PDB entry 8VDH | X-ray diffraction, 1.64 A resolution | chains D and F of the 3 polymer chains in the assembly

== Chain D ==
Molecule: 16-nt DNA strand
Sequence (16 nucleotides; each row starts with the number of its first residue):
    17 TCCCACTTCCTTCTAT
Ligand contacts: A1AAQ (4,4'-[pyridine-2,6-diylbis(methyleneoxy)]di(benzene-1-carboximidamide)): DT28, DC29, DT30, DA31, DT32

== Chain F ==
Molecule: Transcription factor PU.1
Source organism: Homo sapiens
Notes: fragment: ETS-Domain
Reference sequence: P17947 (SPI1_HUMAN); residue numbers follow UniProt; this construct covers 165-270
Chain sequence (106 residues; each row starts with the number of its first residue):
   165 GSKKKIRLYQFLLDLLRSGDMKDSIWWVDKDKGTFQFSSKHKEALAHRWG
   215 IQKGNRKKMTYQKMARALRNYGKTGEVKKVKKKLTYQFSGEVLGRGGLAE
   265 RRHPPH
Not modelled in the structure: 165-168, 260-270
UniProt features mapped onto this chain:
  - DNA-binding region: Ile170 to Ser253 (ETS)
  - binding site (DNA): Lys217, Arg230, Arg233, Lys243
  - natural variant: His211 (H211P: In AGM10), Val241 (V241G: In AGM10)

== Chain D / chain F interface ==
Pairs across the interface - 16 pairs, chain D then chain F:
  DA21(D) with Arg171(F), salt bridge to the phosphate
  DC22(D) with Arg171(F), salt bridge to the phosphate; Leu172(F), hydrogen bond to the phosphate; Lys217(F), hydrogen bond to the phosphate; Tyr235(F), hydrogen bond to the phosphate
  DT23(D) with Trp213(F), hydrogen bond to the phosphate; Lys217(F), salt bridge to the phosphate; Asn219(F), hydrogen bond to the phosphate; Met223(F), phosphate contact; Asn234(F), base contact
  DT24(D) with Asn219(F), phosphate contact; Arg220(F), phosphate contact; Lys221(F), hydrogen bond to the phosphate; Lys227(F), salt bridge to the phosphate; Arg230(F), base contact
  DC25(D) with Lys221(F), salt bridge to the phosphate
Other interface residues (no listed pair), chain D (7 interface residues in all): DC26, DT27
Other interface residues (no listed pair), chain F (16 interface residues in all): Ile170, Lys222, Gln226, Ala231

== Summary ==
7 residues of chain D and 16 residues of chain F are in contact; the contacts include 6 hydrogen bonds and 5
salt bridges. Polar pairs include DC22(D)-Leu172(F), DC22(D)-Lys217(F) and DC22(D)-Tyr235(F). Bound to chain
D: compound A1AAQ.
Chain D is a 16-nt DNA strand and chain F is Transcription factor PU.1 (Homo sapiens); the structure, Human
PU.1 ETS-Domain (165-270) Bound to d(AATAGAAGGAAGTGGG) in Ternary Complex with DB2447, was determined by X-ray
diffraction, deposited together with 8V9N and 8VDI.
